Entry 8IFO (X-ray diffraction, 2.20 A resolution); this record covers chains A and C of the 4 polymer chains in the assembly.

[Chain A]
Protein: Estrogen-related receptor gamma
Organism: Homo sapiens
UniProtKB: P62508 (ERR3_HUMAN); residues 123-219 here = UniProt positions 123-219
Chain sequence (105 residues; numbered 123 to 227; the number before each row is that of its first residue):
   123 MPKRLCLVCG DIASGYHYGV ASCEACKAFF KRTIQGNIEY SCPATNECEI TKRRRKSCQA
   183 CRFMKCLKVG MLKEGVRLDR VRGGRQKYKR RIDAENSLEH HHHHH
Disordered / not traced: 123-124, 201-227
Construct notes: expression tag (220-227)
Ion coordination: Zn2+ site 1: Cys128, Cys131, Cys145, Cys148; Zn2+ site 2: Cys164, Cys170, Cys180, Cys183
UniProt features mapped onto this chain:
  - DNA-binding region: Lys125 to Leu200 (Nuclear receptor)
  - zinc finger (NR C4-type): Cys128 to Cys148, Cys164 to Cys188

[Chain C]
Molecule: 17-nt DNA strand
Sequence (17 nucleotides; row label = number of the first residue in the row):
     1 GAGGACAAAG GTGAAAC
Small-molecule neighbours: malonate ion (MLI): DG10, DG11, DT12

[How chain A and chain C interact]
Contacting residue pairs - 14 pairs, chain A then chain C:
  Tyr138(A) with DG1(C), sugar contact
  His139(A) with DG1(C), sugar contact; DA2(C), salt bridge to the phosphate
  Tyr140(A) with DA2(C), hydrogen bond to the phosphate; DG3(C), hydrogen bond to the phosphate
  Lys149(A) with DA2(C), salt bridge to the phosphate; DG3(C), hydrogen bond to the base
  Lys153(A) with DG3(C), phosphate contact; DG4(C), hydrogen bond to the base
  Gln157(A) with DG4(C), hydrogen bond to the phosphate
  Gly197(A) with DA2(C), phosphate contact
  Val198(A) with DG3(C), phosphate contact
  Arg199(A) with DA2(C), phosphate contact; DG3(C), hydrogen bond to the phosphate
Other interface residues (no listed pair), chain A (10 interface residues in all): Glu146

[Summary]
10 residues of chain A and 4 residues of chain C are in contact; the contacts include 6 hydrogen bonds and 2
salt bridges. Among the polar pairs are Lys149(A)-DG3(C), Lys153(A)-DG4(C) and Tyr140(A)-DA2(C). Chain C binds
malonate ion.
Chain A is Estrogen-related receptor gamma (Homo sapiens) and chain C is a 17-nt DNA strand; the structure,
Crystal structure of estrogen related receptor-gamma DNA binding domain complexed with Pla2g12b promoter, was
determined by X-ray diffraction.
